PDB entry 4PW3 | X-ray diffraction, 2.35 A resolution | chains A and B

[Chain A (and B)]
Molecule: Putative sulfite oxidase
Organism: Sinorhizobium meliloti
Notes: EC 1.8.3.1; chain B of this document is another copy of the same molecule, construct and numbering; everything in this record applies to it too
UniProt: Q92M24 (Q92M24_RHIME); residues 32-399 here = UniProt positions 32-399
Amino-acid sequence (369 residues; row label = number of the first residue in the row):
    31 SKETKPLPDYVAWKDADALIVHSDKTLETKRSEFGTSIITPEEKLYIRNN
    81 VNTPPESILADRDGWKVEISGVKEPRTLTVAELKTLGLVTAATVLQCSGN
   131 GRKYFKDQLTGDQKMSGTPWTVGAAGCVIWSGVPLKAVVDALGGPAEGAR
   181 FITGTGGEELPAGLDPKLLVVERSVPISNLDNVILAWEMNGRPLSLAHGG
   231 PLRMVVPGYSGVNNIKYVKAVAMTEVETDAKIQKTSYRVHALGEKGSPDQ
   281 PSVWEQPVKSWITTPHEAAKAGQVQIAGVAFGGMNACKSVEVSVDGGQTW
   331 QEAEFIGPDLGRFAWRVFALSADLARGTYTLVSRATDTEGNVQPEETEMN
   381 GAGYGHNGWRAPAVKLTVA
Disordered / not traced: 31-34 (chain B: 31-36)
Differences from the reference sequence: expression tag (31)
Bound ions: (molybdopterin-S,S)-oxo-molybdenum Mo near C127 (its only coordinating residue here)
Small-molecule neighbours: (molybdopterin-S,S)-oxo-molybdenum (MSS): Y76, I77, R78, N79, N80, V81, L125, C127, S128, G186, E188, V201, A227, H228, R233, G241, V242, N244, I245, K246, Y247, Y267
What the authors report for this chain:
  - (molybdopterin-S,S)-oxo-molybdenum coordination: C127

[Chain A / chain B interface]
Pairs across the interface (54; chain A residue first):
  G65(A) with E218(B); G221(B)
  T66(A) with L118(B); T120(B), hydrogen bond (backbone-side chain); S161(B), hydrogen bond; E218(B), hydrogen bond (backbone-side chain)
  S67(A) with I159(B); S161(B); E218(B), hydrogen bond; N220(B); G221(B), hydrogen bond (side chain-backbone)
  I69(A) with I159(B), hydrophobic
  P71(A) with N220(B); G221(B); R222(B)
  E72(A) with R222(B)
  E73(A) with R222(B), salt bridge
  K114(A) with Q305(B)
  T115(A) with Q303(B); Q305(B), hydrogen bond (backbone-side chain)
  L116(A) with Q303(B); Q305(B)
  G117(A) with Q305(B)
  L118(A) with T66(B); A307(B), hydrophobic; I336(B)
  T120(A) with T66(B), hydrogen bond (side chain-backbone); I336(B); G337(B)
  I159(A) with S67(B); I69(B), hydrophobic
  S161(A) with T66(B), hydrogen bond; S67(B)
  E218(A) with G65(B); T66(B), hydrogen bond (side chain-backbone); S67(B), hydrogen bond
  N220(A) with P71(B)
  G221(A) with G65(B); S67(B), hydrogen bond (backbone-side chain); P71(B)
  R222(A) with P71(B); E72(B); E73(B), salt bridge; R222(B)
  Q303(A) with T115(B), hydrogen bond (side chain-backbone); L116(B)
  Q305(A) with K114(B); T115(B), hydrogen bond (side chain-backbone); L116(B); G117(B)
  A307(A) with L118(B), hydrophobic
  I336(A) with L118(B); T120(B)
  G337(A) with T120(B)
Other interface residues (no listed pair), chain A (33 interface residues in all): F64, I68, K74, V119, P223, P338, D339, L340, A349
Other interface residues (no listed pair), chain B (34 interface residues in all): F64, I68, K74, V119, P223, V304, P338, D339, L340, A349

[Summary]
The interface between chain A and chain B involves 33 residues on one side and 34 on the other; the contacts
include 13 hydrogen bonds and 2 salt bridges. Polar pairs include E73(A)-R222(B), T66(A)-T120(B) and
T66(A)-S161(B). Bound to chain A: (molybdopterin-S,S)-oxo-molybdenum. The paper reports
(molybdopterin-S,S)-oxo-molybdenum coordination by C127(A).
Chain A and chain B are both Putative sulfite oxidase (Sinorhizobium meliloti); the structure, Crystal
structure of the sulfite dehydrogenase SorT from Sinorhizobium meliloti, was determined by X-ray diffraction
(same publication as 4PW9 and 4PWA).
